PDB entry 3LLI | X-ray diffraction, 2.05 A resolution | chain A

# Chain A
Name: Sulfhydryl oxidase 1
Source organism: Homo sapiens
Notes: EC 1.8.3.2
UniProtKB: O00391 (QSOX1_HUMAN); numbering as in UniProt (aligned over 286-546)
Sequence (261 residues; each row starts with the number of its first residue):
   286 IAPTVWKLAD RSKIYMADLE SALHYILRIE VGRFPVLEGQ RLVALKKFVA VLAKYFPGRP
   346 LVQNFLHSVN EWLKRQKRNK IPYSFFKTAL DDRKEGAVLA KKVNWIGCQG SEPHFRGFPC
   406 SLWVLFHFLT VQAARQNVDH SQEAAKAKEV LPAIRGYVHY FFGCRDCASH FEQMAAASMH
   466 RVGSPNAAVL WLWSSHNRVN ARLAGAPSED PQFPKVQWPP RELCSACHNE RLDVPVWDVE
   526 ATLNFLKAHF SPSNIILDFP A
Disordered / not traced: 286-293, 545-546
Cystine bridges: C393-C405, C449-C452, C509-C512
Residues lining bound ligands: FAD (flavin-adenine dinucleotide): R296, R401, P404, C405, L407, W408, V409, H412, V443, F447, D451, C452, H455, F456, W478, H481, N482, V484, N485, L488, S493, F498, K500, W503, F535
UniProt features mapped onto this chain:
  - binding site (FAD): R401, W408, H412, D451, H455, W478 to N485, K500, W503
  - modified residue: S426 (Phosphoserine)
  - mutagenesis: C449 (C449S: Reduces activity by 96%), C452 (C452S: Loss of activity), C509 (C509S: No effect. Reduces activity by 70%; when associated with S-512), C512 (C512S: Reduces activity by 40%. Reduces activity by 70%; when associated with S-509)

# Summary
Chain A binds flavin-adenine dinucleotide. Curated annotation (UniProt) lists 15 FAD-binding residues and 4
mutagenesis sites.
Chain A is Sulfhydryl oxidase 1 (Homo sapiens); the structure, Sulfhydryl Oxidase Fragment of Human QSOX1, was
determined by X-ray diffraction, deposited together with 3LLK.
